PDB entry 1J1X | X-ray diffraction, 1.80 A resolution | chains H and Y of the 3 polymer chains in the assembly

Chain H:
Protein: Ig VH, anti-lysozyme
Organism: Mus musculus
UniProtKB: P01823 (HV47_MOUSE); residues 1-113 here = UniProt positions 1-113
Chain sequence (114 residues; numbered 1 to 114; the number before each row is that of its first residue):
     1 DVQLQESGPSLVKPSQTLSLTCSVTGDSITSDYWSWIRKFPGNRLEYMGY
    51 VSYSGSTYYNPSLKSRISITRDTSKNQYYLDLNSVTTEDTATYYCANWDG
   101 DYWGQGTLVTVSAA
Disulfide bonds: Cys22-Cys95

Chain Y:
Protein: Lysozyme C
Organism: Gallus gallus
Notes: EC 3.2.1.17
UniProtKB: P00698 (LYSC_CHICK); residues 1-129 here correspond to UniProt positions 19-147 (UniProt number = residue number + 18)
Chain sequence (129 residues; row label = number of the first residue in the row):
     1 KVFGRCELAAAMKRHGLDNYRGYSLGNWVCAAKFESNFNTQATNRNTDGS
    51 TDYGILQINSRWWCNDGRTPGSRNLCNIPCSALLSSDITASVNCAKKIVS
   101 DGNGMNAWVAWRNRCKGTDVQAWIRGCRL
Disulfide bonds: Cys6-Cys127, Cys30-Cys115, Cys64-Cys80, Cys76-Cys94
UniProt features mapped onto this chain:
  - active site: Glu35, Asp52
  - binding site (substrate): Asp101

Chain H / chain Y interface:
Contacting residue pairs (32):
  Thr30(H) - Arg73(Y)
  Thr30(H) - Leu75(Y)
  Ser31(H) - Arg73(Y)  hydrogen bond (side chain-backbone)
  Ser31(H) - Leu75(Y)
  Asp32(H) - Leu75(Y)
  Asp32(H) - Asn77(Y)
  Asp32(H) - Lys97(Y)  salt bridge
  Tyr33(H) - Trp63(Y)
  Tyr33(H) - Lys97(Y)  hydrogen bond (side chain-backbone)
  Tyr33(H) - Ile98(Y)
  Tyr33(H) - Asp101(Y)
  Tyr50(H) - Arg21(Y)  hydrogen bond
  Tyr50(H) - Ser100(Y)  hydrogen bond (side chain-backbone)
  Ser52(H) - Asp101(Y)  hydrogen bond
  Ser52(H) - Gly102(Y)
  Tyr53(H) - Trp62(Y)  hydrophobic
  Tyr53(H) - Trp63(Y)  hydrophobic
  Tyr53(H) - Leu75(Y)  hydrophobic
  Tyr53(H) - Asp101(Y)
  Tyr53(H) - Asn103(Y)  hydrogen bond
  Ser54(H) - Asp101(Y)  hydrogen bond
  Ser54(H) - Asn103(Y)
  Ser56(H) - Asp101(Y)  hydrogen bond
  Ser56(H) - Gly102(Y)  hydrogen bond (side chain-backbone)
  Tyr58(H) - Arg21(Y)
  Tyr58(H) - Ser100(Y)
  Tyr58(H) - Asp101(Y)
  Tyr58(H) - Gly102(Y)
  Trp98(H) - Lys97(Y)
  Trp98(H) - Ser100(Y)
  Asp99(H) - Asn77(Y)  hydrogen bond
  Asp99(H) - Lys97(Y)  salt bridge
Other interface residues (no listed pair), chain Y (15 interface residues in all): Tyr20, Asn74, Lys96

Overview:
12 residues of chain H and 15 residues of chain Y are in contact, with 10 hydrogen bonds and 2 salt bridges.
Among the polar pairs are Asp32(H)-Lys97(Y), Asp99(H)-Lys97(Y) and Ser31(H)-Arg73(Y).
Here chain H is Ig VH, anti-lysozyme (Mus musculus) and chain Y is Lysozyme C (Gallus gallus). Entry 1J1X
(Crystal Structure of HyHEL-10 Fv mutant LS93A complexed with hen egg white lysozyme) was determined by X-ray
diffraction together with 1J1P from the same study.
